7YX4 - chains A and B; structure by electron microscopy, 3.70 A resolution.

# Chain A (and B)
Protein: Putative glucose-methanol-choline oxidoreductase protein
From: Acanthamoeba polyphaga mimivirus
Notes: chain B of this document is another copy of the same molecule, construct and numbering; everything in this record applies to it too
UniProtKB: E5L7Z5 (E5L7Z5_MIMIV); numbering as in UniProt (aligned over 1-702)
Amino-acid sequence (702 residues; numbered 1 to 702; the number before each row is that of its first residue):
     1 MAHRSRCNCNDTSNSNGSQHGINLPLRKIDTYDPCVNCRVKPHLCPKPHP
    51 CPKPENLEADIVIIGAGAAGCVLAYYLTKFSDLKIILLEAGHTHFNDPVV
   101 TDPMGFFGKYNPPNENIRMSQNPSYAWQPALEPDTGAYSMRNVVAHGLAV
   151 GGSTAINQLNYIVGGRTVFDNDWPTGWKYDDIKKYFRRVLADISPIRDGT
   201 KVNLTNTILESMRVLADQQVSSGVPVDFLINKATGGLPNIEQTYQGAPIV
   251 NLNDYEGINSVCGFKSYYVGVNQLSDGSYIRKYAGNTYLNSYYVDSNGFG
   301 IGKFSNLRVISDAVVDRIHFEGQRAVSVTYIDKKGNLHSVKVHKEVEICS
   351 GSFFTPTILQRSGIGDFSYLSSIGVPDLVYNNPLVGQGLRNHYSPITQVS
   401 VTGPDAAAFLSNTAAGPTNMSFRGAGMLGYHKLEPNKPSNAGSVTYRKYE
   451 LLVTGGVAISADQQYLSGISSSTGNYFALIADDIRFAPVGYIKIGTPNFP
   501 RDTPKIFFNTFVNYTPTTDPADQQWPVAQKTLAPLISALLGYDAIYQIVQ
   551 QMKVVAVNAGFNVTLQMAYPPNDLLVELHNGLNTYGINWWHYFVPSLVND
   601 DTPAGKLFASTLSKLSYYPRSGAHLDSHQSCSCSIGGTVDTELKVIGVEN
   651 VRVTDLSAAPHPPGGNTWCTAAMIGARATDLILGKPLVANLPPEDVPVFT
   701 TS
Not modelled in the structure: 1-50, 701-702
Ligand contacts: FAD (flavin-adenine dinucleotide): Ile64, Gly65, Ala66, Gly67, Ala68, Ala69, Leu88, Glu89, Ala90, Ser120, Trp127, Ala145, His146, Gly147, Leu148, Ala149, Gly151, Gly152, Ser153, Thr154, Ile156, Asn157, Gln158, Asn160, Ala313, Val314, Val315, Cys349, Ser350, Gly351, Phe354, Pro500, Ser627, His628, Asp655, Leu656, Asn666, Thr667, Trp668, Ala671

# Chain A / chain B interface
Residue-residue contacts - 69 pairs, chain A then chain B:
  Cys51(A) - Cys51(B)  disulfide
  Glu115(A) - Tyr491(B)
  Glu115(A) - Lys493(B)  salt bridge
  Glu115(A) - Phe507(B)
  Ile117(A) - Glu132(B)
  Ile117(A) - Pro133(B)
  Gln121(A) - Glu132(B)
  Gln121(A) - Pro133(B)
  Asn122(A) - Lys505(B)
  Pro123(A) - Glu132(B)
  Pro123(A) - Arg501(B)  hydrogen bond (backbone-side chain)
  Pro123(A) - Thr503(B)
  Pro123(A) - Lys505(B)
  Ser124(A) - Lys505(B)
  Ala126(A) - Arg501(B)
  Gln128(A) - Arg141(B)  hydrogen bond
  Glu132(A) - Ile117(B)
  Glu132(A) - Gln121(B)
  Glu132(A) - Pro123(B)
  Pro133(A) - Ile117(B)
  Pro133(A) - Gln121(B)
  Tyr138(A) - Asp462(B)
  Met140(A) - Asp462(B)
  Arg141(A) - Gln128(B)  hydrogen bond
  Arg141(A) - Val143(B)
  Val143(A) - Arg141(B)
  Val314(A) - Phe499(B)  hydrophobic
  Asp316(A) - Gly335(B)
  Arg317(A) - Lys334(B)  hydrogen bond (side chain-backbone)
  Arg317(A) - Gly335(B)
  Ile331(A) - Asn498(B)
  Asp332(A) - Asn498(B)
  Lys333(A) - Pro376(B)
  Lys333(A) - Pro497(B)
  Lys333(A) - Asn498(B)
  Lys334(A) - Arg317(B)  hydrogen bond (backbone-side chain)
  Gly335(A) - Asp316(B)
  Gly335(A) - Arg317(B)
  Gly335(A) - Leu337(B)
  Leu337(A) - Gly335(B)
  Pro376(A) - Lys333(B)
  Asp462(A) - Tyr138(B)
  Asp462(A) - Met140(B)
  Asp462(A) - Tyr617(B)
  Tyr465(A) - Lys614(B)
  Tyr465(A) - Tyr617(B)  hydrophobic
  Tyr491(A) - Glu115(B)
  Lys493(A) - Glu115(B)  salt bridge
  Gly495(A) - Ser124(B)
  Pro497(A) - Lys333(B)
  Asn498(A) - Ile331(B)
  Asn498(A) - Asp332(B)
  Asn498(A) - Lys333(B)
  Phe499(A) - Val314(B)  hydrophobic
  Phe499(A) - Phe499(B)  hydrophobic
  Phe499(A) - Pro500(B)
  Pro500(A) - Phe499(B)
  Arg501(A) - Pro123(B)  hydrogen bond (side chain-backbone)
  Arg501(A) - Ala126(B)
  Arg501(A) - Asp502(B)  salt bridge
  Asp502(A) - Arg501(B)  salt bridge
  Thr503(A) - Pro123(B)
  Lys505(A) - Asn122(B)
  Lys505(A) - Pro123(B)
  Lys505(A) - Ser124(B)
  Phe507(A) - Glu115(B)
  Lys614(A) - Tyr465(B)
  Tyr617(A) - Asp462(B)
  Tyr617(A) - Tyr465(B)  hydrophobic
Also at the interface, not in a pair above, chain A (51 interface residues in all): Trp127, Leu148, Asp312, Asn336, Gly374, Ala461, Leu466, Thr496, Pro504, Ser613
Also at the interface, not in a pair above, chain B (51 interface residues in all): Trp127, Leu148, Asp312, Asn336, Gly374, Ala461, Leu466, Gly495, Thr496, Pro504, Ser613
Disulfides between the chains: Cys51(A)-Cys51(B)
Interface features reported in the paper:
  - specific contacts: Cys51(A)-Cys51(B) (covalent link)

# In short
Chain A and chain B each contribute 51 residues to their interface, with 1 disulfide bond, 6 hydrogen bonds
and 4 salt bridges. Among the polar pairs are Glu115(A)-Lys493(B), Arg501(A)-Asp502(B) and
Pro123(A)-Arg501(B). The paper describes a contact between Cys51(A) and Cys51(B).
Both chains are Putative glucose-methanol-choline oxidoreductase protein (Acanthamoeba polyphaga mimivirus).
Entry 7YX4 (Structure of the Mimivirus genomic fibre in its compact 5-start helix form) was determined by
electron microscopy (same publication as 7YX3 and 7YX5).
